Entry 3NH8 (X-ray diffraction, 2.80 A resolution); this record covers chain A.

Chain A:
Molecule: Aspartoacylase-2
Source organism: Mus musculus
Notes: EC 3.5.1.-
UniProt: Q91XE4 (ACY3_MOUSE); residues 1-318 here = UniProt positions 1-318
Sequence (327 residues; numbered -8 to 318; the number before each row is that of its first residue; numbers below 1 keep their minus sign (Met-8 is residue -8)):
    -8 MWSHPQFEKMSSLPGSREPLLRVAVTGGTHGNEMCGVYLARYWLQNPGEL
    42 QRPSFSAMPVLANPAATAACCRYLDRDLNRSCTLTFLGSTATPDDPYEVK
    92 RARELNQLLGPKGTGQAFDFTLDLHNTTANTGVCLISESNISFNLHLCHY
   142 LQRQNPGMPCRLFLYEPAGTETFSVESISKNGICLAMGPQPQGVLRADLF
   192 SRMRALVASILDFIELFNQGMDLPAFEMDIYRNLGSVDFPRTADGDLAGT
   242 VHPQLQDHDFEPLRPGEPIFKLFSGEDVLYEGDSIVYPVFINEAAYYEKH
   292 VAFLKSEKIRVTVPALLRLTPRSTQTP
Not modelled in the structure: -8 to 6, 313-318
Construct notes: expression tag (-8 to 0); engineered mutation Ala177 (Glu in Q91XE4)
Bound ions: Zn2+: His21, Glu24, His116 (together with N-acetyl-S-1)
Ligand contacts: N-acetyl-S-1 (DC2; N-acetyl-S-[(1S)-1,2-dichloroethyl]-L-cysteine): His21, Glu24, Arg63, Asn70, Arg71, His116, Asn117, Thr118, Ile127, Glu129, Tyr156, Ser165, Glu167, Cys175, Glu284, Ala286, Tyr287
Curated features (UniProtKB/Swiss-Prot):
  - binding site (Zn(2+)): His21, Glu24, His116
  - binding site (substrate): Arg63, Asn70, Arg71, Tyr287
  - modified residue: Thr317 (Phosphothreonine)
  - mutagenesis: Arg63 (R63A: Abolishes activity), Tyr287 (Y287A: Drastically reduced activity)
What the authors report for this chain:
  - Zn2+ coordination: His21, Glu24, His116
  - mutagenesis - Y287A: decreased catalytic activity on N-acetyl-S-1 (citing earlier work)
  - binding site for N-acetyl-S-1: Glu24, Arg63, Arg71, Tyr287
  - conformationally variable residues (order/disorder transition): Phe164
  - mutagenesis - R63A: abolished catalytic activity (citing earlier work)
  - mutagenesis - N70A: unchanged catalytic activity (citing earlier work)
  - mutagenesis - R71A (2.0-fold), F164A (2.0-fold): increased catalytic activity
  - mutagenesis - Y156A (1.3-fold): decreased catalytic activity
  - specificity-determining residues: Glu167
  - mutagenesis - E167R (0.1 s-1): increased catalytic activity on NAD
  - mutagenesis - Y287A (8% of wt-mAA3 kcat): decreased catalytic activity on NAY (citing earlier work)
  - mutagenesis - Y287A: decreased catalytic activity on NA-DCVC
  - mutagenesis - E167R (kcat 0.6 s-1): decreased catalytic activity on NAY

In short:
Chain A binds N-acetyl-S-1. His21, Glu24 and His116 coordinate Zn2+. UniProt lists 3 Zn2+-binding residues, 4
substrate-binding residues and 2 mutagenesis sites. The paper reports a binding site for N-acetyl-S-1 at
Glu24, Arg63 and Arg71 among others; R71A and F164A increase catalytic activity; 7 substitutions were tested
in all.
Chain A is Aspartoacylase-2 (Mus musculus); the structure, Crystal structure of murine aminoacylase 3 in
complex with N-acetyl-S-1,2-dichlorovinyl-L-cysteine, was determined by X-ray diffraction together with 3NFZ,
3NH4 and 3NH5 from the same study.
